PDB entry 7ELL | electron microscopy, 3.80 A resolution | chains a and d of the 21 polymer chains in the assembly

[Chain a (and d)]
Protein: Mu1
Organism: Mammalian orthoreovirus 3
Notes: chain d of this document is another copy of the same molecule, construct and numbering; everything in this record applies to it too
Reference sequence: F1ARM5 (F1ARM5_9REOV); residue numbers follow UniProt; this construct covers 43-708
Chain sequence (666 residues; numbered 43 to 708; the number before each row is that of its first residue):
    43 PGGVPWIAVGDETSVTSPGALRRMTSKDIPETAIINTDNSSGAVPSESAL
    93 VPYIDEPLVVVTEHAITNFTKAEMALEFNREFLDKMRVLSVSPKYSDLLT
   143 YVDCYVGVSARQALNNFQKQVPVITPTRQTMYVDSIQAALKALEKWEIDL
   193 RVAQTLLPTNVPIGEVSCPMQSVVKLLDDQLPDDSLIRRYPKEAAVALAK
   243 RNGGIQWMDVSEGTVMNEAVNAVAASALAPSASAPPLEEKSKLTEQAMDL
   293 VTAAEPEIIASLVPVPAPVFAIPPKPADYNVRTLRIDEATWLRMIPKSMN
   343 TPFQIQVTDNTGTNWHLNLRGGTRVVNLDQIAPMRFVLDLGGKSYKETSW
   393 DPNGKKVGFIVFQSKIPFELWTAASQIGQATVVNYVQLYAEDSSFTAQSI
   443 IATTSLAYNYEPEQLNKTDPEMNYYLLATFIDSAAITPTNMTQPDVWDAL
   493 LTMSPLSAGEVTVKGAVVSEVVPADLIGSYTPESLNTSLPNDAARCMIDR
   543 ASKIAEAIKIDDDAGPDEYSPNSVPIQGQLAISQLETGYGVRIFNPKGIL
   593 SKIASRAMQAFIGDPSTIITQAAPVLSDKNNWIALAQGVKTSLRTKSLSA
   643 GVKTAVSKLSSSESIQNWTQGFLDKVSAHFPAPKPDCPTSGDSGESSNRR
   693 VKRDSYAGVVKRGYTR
Disordered / not traced: 72-94, 676-708 (chain d: 676-708)
From the paper describing this entry:
  - binding site for myristic acid: M212 to R243

[How chain a and chain d interact]
Residue-residue contacts (4; chain a residue first):
  A274(a) - R231(d)  hydrogen bond (backbone-side chain)
  A274(a) - Y232(d)
  L651(a) - R231(d)
  E655(a) - D225(d)
Other interface residues (no listed pair), chain a (4 interface residues in all): S273
Other interface residues (no listed pair), chain d (4 interface residues in all): D226

[Summary]
The chain a/chain d interface involves 4 residues from each chain, with 1 hydrogen bond. The hydrogen-bonded
pair is A274(a)-R231(d). The paper reports a binding site for myristic acid at M212(a).
Both chains are Mu1 (Mammalian orthoreovirus 3). Entry 7ELL (In situ structure of capping enzyme lambda2,
penetration protein mu1 of mammalian reovirus capsid asymmetric unit) was determined by electron microscopy,
deposited together with 7ELH.
